PDB entry 4X67 | X-ray diffraction, 4.10 A resolution (low resolution: residue-level contacts below are approximate; hydrogen-bond / salt-bridge calls are withheld) | chains B and C of the 12 polymer chains in the assembly

# Chain B
Molecule: DNA-directed RNA polymerase II subunit RPB2
From: Saccharomyces cerevisiae (strain ATCC 204508 / S288c)
Notes: EC 2.7.7.6
Reference sequence: P08518 (RPB2_YEAST); residues 1-1224 here = UniProt positions 1-1224
Amino-acid sequence (1224 residues; numbered 1 to 1224; the number before each row is that of its first residue):
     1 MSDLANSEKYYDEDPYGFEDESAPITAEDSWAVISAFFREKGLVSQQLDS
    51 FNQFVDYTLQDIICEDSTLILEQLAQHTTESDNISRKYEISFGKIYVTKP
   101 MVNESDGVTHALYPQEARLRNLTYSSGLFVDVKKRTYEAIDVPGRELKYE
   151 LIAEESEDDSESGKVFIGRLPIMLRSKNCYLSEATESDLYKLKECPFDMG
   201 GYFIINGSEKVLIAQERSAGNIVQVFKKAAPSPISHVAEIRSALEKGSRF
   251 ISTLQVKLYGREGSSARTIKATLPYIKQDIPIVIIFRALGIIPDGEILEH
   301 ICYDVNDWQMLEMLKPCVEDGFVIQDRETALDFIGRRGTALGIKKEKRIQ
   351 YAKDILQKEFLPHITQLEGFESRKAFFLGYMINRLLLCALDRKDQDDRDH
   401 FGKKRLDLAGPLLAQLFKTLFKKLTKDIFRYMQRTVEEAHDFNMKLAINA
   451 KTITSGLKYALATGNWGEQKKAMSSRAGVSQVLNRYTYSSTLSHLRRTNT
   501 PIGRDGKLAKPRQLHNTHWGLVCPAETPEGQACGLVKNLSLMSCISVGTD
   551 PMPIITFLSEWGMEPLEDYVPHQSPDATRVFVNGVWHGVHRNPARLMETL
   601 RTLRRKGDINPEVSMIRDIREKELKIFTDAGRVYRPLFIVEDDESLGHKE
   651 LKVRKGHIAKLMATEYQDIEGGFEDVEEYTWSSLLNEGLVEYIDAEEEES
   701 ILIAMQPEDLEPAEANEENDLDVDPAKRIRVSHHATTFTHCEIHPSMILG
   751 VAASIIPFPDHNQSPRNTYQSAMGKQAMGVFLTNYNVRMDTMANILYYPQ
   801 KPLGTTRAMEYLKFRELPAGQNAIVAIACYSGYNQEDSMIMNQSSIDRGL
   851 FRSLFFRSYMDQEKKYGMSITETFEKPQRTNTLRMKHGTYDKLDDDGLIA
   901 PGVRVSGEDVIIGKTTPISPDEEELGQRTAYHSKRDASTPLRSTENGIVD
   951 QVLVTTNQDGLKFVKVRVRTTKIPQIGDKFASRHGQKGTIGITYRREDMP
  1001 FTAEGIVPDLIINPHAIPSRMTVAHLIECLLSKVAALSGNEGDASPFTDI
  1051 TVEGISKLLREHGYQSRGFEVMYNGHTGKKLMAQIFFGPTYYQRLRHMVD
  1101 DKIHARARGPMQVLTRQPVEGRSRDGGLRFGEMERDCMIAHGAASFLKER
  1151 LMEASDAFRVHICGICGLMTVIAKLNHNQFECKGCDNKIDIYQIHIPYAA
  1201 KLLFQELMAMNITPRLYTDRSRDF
Not modelled in the structure: 1-19, 71-89, 135-163, 336-344, 438-445, 503-508, 669-677, 716-721, 920-932
Ion coordination: Zn2+: Cys1163, Cys1166, Cys1182, Cys1185

# Chain C
Molecule: DNA-directed RNA polymerase II subunit RPB3
From: Saccharomyces cerevisiae (strain ATCC 204508 / S288c)
Reference sequence: P16370 (RPB3_YEAST); numbering as in UniProt (aligned over 1-318)
Amino-acid sequence (318 residues; row label = number of the first residue in the row):
     1 MSEEGPQVKIREASKDNVDFILSNVDLAMANSLRRVMIAEIPTLAIDSVE
    51 VETNTTVLADEFIAHRLGLIPLQSMDIEQLEYSRDCFCEDHCDKCSVVLT
   101 LQAFGESESTTNVYSKDLVIVSNLMGRNIGHPIIQDKEGNGVLICKLRKG
   151 QELKLTCVAKKGIAKEHAKWGPAAAIEFEYDPWNKLKHTDYWYEQDSAKE
   201 WPQSKNCEYEDPPNEGDPFDYKAQADTFYMNVESVGSIPVDQVVVRGIDT
   251 LQKKVASILLALTQMDQDKVNFASGDNNTASNMLGSNEDVMMTGAEQDPY
   301 SNASQMGNTGSGGYDNAW
Not modelled in the structure: 1-2, 269-318
Ion coordination: Zn2+: Cys86, Cys88, Cys92, Cys95
UniProt features mapped onto this chain:
  - binding site (Zn(2+)): Cys86, Cys88, Cys92, Cys95
  - modified residue: Ser2 (N-acetylserine)
  - natural variant: Ala30 (A30D: In mutant RPB3-1)
  - mutagenesis: Lys9 (K9E: Transcript termination readthrough)

# Chain B / chain C interface
Pairs across the interface (73; chain B residue first):
  Asn786(B) - Val57(C)
  Tyr797(B) - Glu61(C)
  Tyr797(B) - Phe62(C)
  Tyr798(B) - Phe62(C)
  Tyr798(B) - His65(C)
  Tyr798(B) - Arg66(C)
  Ser844(B) - Ala168(C)
  Asp847(B) - His65(C)
  Asp847(B) - His167(C)
  Asp847(B) - Ala168(C)
  Arg848(B) - His65(C)
  Arg848(B) - Leu69(C)
  Arg848(B) - Ala168(C)
  Gly849(B) - His65(C)
  Arg852(B) - His65(C)
  Arg969(B) - Ala59(C)
  Arg969(B) - Asp60(C)
  Arg969(B) - Glu61(C)
  Thr971(B) - Glu61(C)
  Arg995(B) - Lys165(C)
  Arg996(B) - Ile38(C)
  Arg996(B) - Ala173(C)
  Arg996(B) - Ala174(C)
  Glu997(B) - Arg34(C)
  Glu997(B) - Arg35(C)
  Glu997(B) - Ile38(C)
  Glu997(B) - Ala39(C)
  Asp998(B) - Arg35(C)
  Phe1001(B) - Arg34(C)
  Phe1001(B) - Phe178(C)
  Ala1003(B) - Glu177(C)
  Ala1003(B) - Phe178(C)
  Ala1003(B) - Glu179(C)
  Glu1004(B) - Glu177(C)
  Gly1005(B) - Ile176(C)
  Arg1060(B) - Lys199(C)
  Arg1060(B) - Glu200(C)
  Gly1063(B) - Pro202(C)
  Gln1065(B) - Glu200(C)
  Gln1065(B) - Trp201(C)
  Arg1067(B) - Glu194(C)
  Phe1069(B) - Trp201(C)
  Val1071(B) - Trp201(C)
  Tyr1073(B) - Phe178(C)
  Tyr1073(B) - Glu179(C)
  Tyr1073(B) - Tyr180(C)
  Gly1075(B) - Asn31(C)
  Gly1075(B) - Arg34(C)
  Gly1075(B) - Arg35(C)
  His1076(B) - Asn31(C)
  Thr1077(B) - Leu27(C)
  Thr1077(B) - Asn31(C)
  Gly1078(B) - Leu27(C)
  Gly1078(B) - Asn31(C)
  Gly1078(B) - Tyr180(C)
  Lys1079(B) - Leu27(C)
  Lys1079(B) - Tyr180(C)
  Lys1079(B) - His188(C)
  Lys1080(B) - Tyr180(C)
  Lys1080(B) - Asp181(C)
  Lys1080(B) - His188(C)
  Lys1080(B) - Thr189(C)
  Leu1081(B) - His188(C)
  Leu1081(B) - Thr189(C)
  Met1082(B) - Lys187(C)
  Met1082(B) - His188(C)
  Met1082(B) - Thr189(C)
  Met1082(B) - Asp190(C)
  Gln1084(B) - Thr189(C)
  Gln1084(B) - Asp190(C)
  Gln1084(B) - Tyr191(C)
  Gln1084(B) - Trp192(C)
  Gln1084(B) - Trp201(C)
Other interface residues (no listed pair), chain B (40 interface residues in all): Tyr785, Ile948, Thr970, Met999, Glu1070, Ala1083
Other interface residues (no listed pair), chain C (40 interface residues in all): Glu166, Ala175, Pro182, Asn184

# Summary
The chain B/chain C interface involves 40 residues from each chain. Cys1163(B), Cys1166(B), Cys1182(B) and
Cys1185(B) form the Zn2+ site. Curated annotation (UniProt) lists 4 Zn2+-binding residues and one mutagenesis
site on chain C.
Here chain B is DNA-directed RNA polymerase II subunit RPB2 and chain C is DNA-directed RNA polymerase II
subunit RPB3, both from Saccharomyces cerevisiae (strain ATCC 204508 / S288c). Entry 4X67 (Crystal structure
of elongating yeast RNA polymerase II stalled at oxidative Cyclopurine DNA lesions) was determined by X-ray
diffraction together with 4X6A from the same study.
